PDB entry 9H80 | electron microscopy, 2.50 A resolution | chains M and C of the 13 polymer chains in the assembly

# Chain M
Name: PelB
Organism: Pseudomonas aeruginosa
UniProtKB: Q9HZE5 (Q9HZE5_PSEAE); residues 1-1193 here = UniProt positions 1-1193
Amino-acid sequence (1193 residues; each row starts with the number of its first residue):
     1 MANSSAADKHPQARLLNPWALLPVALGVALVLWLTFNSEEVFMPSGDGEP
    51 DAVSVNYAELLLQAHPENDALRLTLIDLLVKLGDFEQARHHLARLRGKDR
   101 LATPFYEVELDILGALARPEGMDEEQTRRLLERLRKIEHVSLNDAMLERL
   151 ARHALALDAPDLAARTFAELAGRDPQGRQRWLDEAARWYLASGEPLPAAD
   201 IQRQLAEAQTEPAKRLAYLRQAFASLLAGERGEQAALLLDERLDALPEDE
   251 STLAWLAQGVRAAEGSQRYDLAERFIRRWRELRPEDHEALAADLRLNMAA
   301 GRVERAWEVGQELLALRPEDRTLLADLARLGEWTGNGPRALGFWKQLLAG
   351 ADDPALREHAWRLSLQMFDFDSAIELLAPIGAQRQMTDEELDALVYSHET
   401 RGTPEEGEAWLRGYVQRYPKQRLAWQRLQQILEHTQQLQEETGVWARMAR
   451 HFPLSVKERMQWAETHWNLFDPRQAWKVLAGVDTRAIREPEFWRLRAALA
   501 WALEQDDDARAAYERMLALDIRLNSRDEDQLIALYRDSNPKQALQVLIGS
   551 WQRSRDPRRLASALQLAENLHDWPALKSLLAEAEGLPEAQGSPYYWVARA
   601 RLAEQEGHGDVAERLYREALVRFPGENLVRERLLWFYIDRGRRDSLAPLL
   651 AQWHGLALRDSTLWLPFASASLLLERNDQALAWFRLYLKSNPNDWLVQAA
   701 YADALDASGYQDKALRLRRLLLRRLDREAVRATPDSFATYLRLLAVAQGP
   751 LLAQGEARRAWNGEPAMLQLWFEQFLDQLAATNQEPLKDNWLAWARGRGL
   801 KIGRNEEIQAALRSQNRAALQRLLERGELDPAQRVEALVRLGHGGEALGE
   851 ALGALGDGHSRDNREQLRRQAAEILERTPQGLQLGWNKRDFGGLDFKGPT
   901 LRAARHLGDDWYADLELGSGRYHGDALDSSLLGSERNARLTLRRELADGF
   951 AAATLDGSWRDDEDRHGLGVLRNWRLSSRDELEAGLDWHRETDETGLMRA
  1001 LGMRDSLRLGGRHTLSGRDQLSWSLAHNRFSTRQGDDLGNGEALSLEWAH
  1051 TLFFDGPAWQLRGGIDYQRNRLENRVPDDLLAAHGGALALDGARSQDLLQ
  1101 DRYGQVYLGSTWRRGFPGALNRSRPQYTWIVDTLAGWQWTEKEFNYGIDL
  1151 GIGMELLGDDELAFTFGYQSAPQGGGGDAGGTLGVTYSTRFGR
Not modelled in the structure: 1-802
Residues lining bound ligands:
  - phosphatidylethanolamine (PTY), molecule 1: Trp886, Lys897, Leu1162, Phe1164, Thr1165, Phe1166, Leu1183, Gly1184, Val1185
  - phosphatidylethanolamine (PTY), molecule 2: Asp948, Trp974, Leu976, Leu982, Ala984, Leu1009
  - phosphatidylethanolamine (PTY), molecule 3: Leu1015, Ser1016, Asp1019, Trp1048
  - phosphatidylethanolamine (PTY), molecule 4: Trp1048, His1050, Leu1061
  - phosphatidylethanolamine (PTY), molecule 5: Leu1052, Trp1059, Leu1061, Leu1108, Gly1109, Ser1110, Trp1112, Thr1133
  - phosphatidylethanolamine (PTY), molecule 6: Phe1053, Trp1059, Trp1112
  - phosphatidylethanolamine (PTY), molecule 7: Gly1056, Pro1057, Arg1114, Tyr1127, Trp1129, Ile1130, Val1131, Ile1148, Leu1150, Gly1151, Ile1152
  - phosphatidylethanolamine (PTY), molecule 8: Pro1057, Trp1112, Trp1129, Val1131, Thr1133
  - phosphatidylethanolamine (PTY), molecule 9: Glu1155, Leu1156, Leu1157
From the paper describing this entry:
  - contacts within the chain: Tyr922-Arg999, Glu935-Arg999
  - binding site for phosphatidylethanolamine: Leu1150, Ile1152, Phe1164, Phe1166
  - binding site for phosphatidylethanolamine: Lys897 (from molecular simulation)

# Chain C
Name: PelC
Organism: Pseudomonas aeruginosa
UniProtKB: Q9HZE6 (Q9HZE6_PSEAE); residues 1-172 here = UniProt positions 1-172
Amino-acid sequence (172 residues; numbered 1 to 172; the number before each row is that of its first residue):
     1 MQSIRCLALAAVALFMAGCSSFTSESATPLARGAQWGLVPLLNYSQAPQA
    51 GERAEQILLSVLAEEGVRPRLYPAQPQGDLQLVDDRERQQRALDWARQQK
   101 LAYVVTGSVEEWQYKNGLDGEPAVGVSLQVLEPASGRVLWSTSGARAGWS
   151 RESLAGAAQKVLRELVGDLRLE
Not modelled in the structure: 1-18
Residues lining bound ligands: phosphatidylethanolamine (PTY): Cys19, Ser20, Arg146, Ala147, Gly148, Trp149
From the paper describing this entry:
  - binding site for phosphatidylethanolamine: Trp149
  - mutagenesis - W149A: abolished binding to PelB (chain M)

# Chain M / chain C interface
Contacting residue pairs (19):
  Leu855(M) - Asn116(C)
  Asp857(M) - Gln113(C)
  Asp857(M) - Asn116(C)
  Arg864(M) - Asn116(C)
  Arg868(M) - Asn116(C)
  Arg868(M) - Gly117(C)  hydrogen bond (side chain-backbone)
  Arg1114(M) - Arg151(C)
  Arg1122(M) - Leu118(C)
  Arg1122(M) - Asp119(C)  salt bridge
  Arg1124(M) - Leu118(C)
  Pro1125(M) - Leu118(C)
  Pro1125(M) - Asp119(C)
  Pro1125(M) - Ser150(C)
  Gln1126(M) - Asp119(C)  hydrogen bond (backbone-side chain)
  Gln1126(M) - Gly148(C)
  Gln1126(M) - Trp149(C)
  Gln1126(M) - Ser150(C)
  Tyr1127(M) - Arg151(C)  hydrogen bond
  Glu1155(M) - Asp119(C)
Interface residues without a listed pair, chain M (14 interface residues in all): Gly856, Ala872, Ser1123
Interface residues without a listed pair, chain C (11 interface residues in all): Lys115, Glu121

# Summary
14 residues of chain M and 11 residues of chain C are in contact, with 3 hydrogen bonds and 1 salt bridge.
Polar contacts include Arg1122(M)-Asp119(C), Arg868(M)-Gly117(C) and Gln1126(M)-Asp119(C). From the paper: a
binding site for phosphatidylethanolamine at Leu1150(M), Ile1152(M) and Trp149(C) among others; W149A of chain
C abolishes binding to PelB (chain M).
Chain M is PelB and chain C is PelC, both from Pseudomonas aeruginosa; the structure, Structure of the outer
membrane exopolysaccharide transporter PelBC, was determined by electron microscopy.
